6Q8W - chains K and N of the 16 polymer chains in the assembly; structure by X-ray diffraction, 3.40 A resolution.

== Chain K ==
Molecule: NADH-quinone oxidoreductase subunit 11
Source organism: Thermus thermophilus (strain HB8 / ATCC 27634 / DSM 579)
Notes: EC 1.6.5.11
UniProtKB: Q56226 (NQO11_THET8); residues 1-95 here = UniProt positions 1-95
Amino-acid sequence (95 residues; each row starts with the number of its first residue):
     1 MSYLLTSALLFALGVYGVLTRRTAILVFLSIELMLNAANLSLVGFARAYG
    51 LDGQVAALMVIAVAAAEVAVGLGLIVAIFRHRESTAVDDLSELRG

== Chain N ==
Molecule: NADH-quinone oxidoreductase subunit 14
Source organism: Thermus thermophilus (strain HB8 / ATCC 27634 / DSM 579)
Notes: EC 1.6.5.11
UniProtKB: Q56229 (NQO14_THET8); residue numbers follow UniProt; this construct covers 1-427
Amino-acid sequence (427 residues; row label = number of the first residue in the row):
     1 MTLAILAVFSVALTLLGFVLPPQGVKRATLLGLALALASLLLTWGKPFAF
    51 GPYAVDGVSQVFTLLALLGALWTVGLVRSGRFEFYLLVLYAALGMHLLAS
   101 TRHLLLMLVALEALSLPLYALATWRRGQGLEAALKYFLLGALAAAFFLYG
   151 AALFYGATGSLVLGAPGEGPLYALALGLLLVGLGFKAALAPFHFWTPDVY
   201 QGSPTPVVLFMATSVKAAAFAALLRVAAPPEALALLVALSVVVGNLAALA
   251 QKEAKRLLAYSSIAHAGYMALALYTGNAQALGFYLLTYVLATGLAFAVLS
   301 QISPDRVPLEALRGLYRKDPLLGLAFLVAMLSLLGLPPLAGFWGKYLAFA
   351 EAARAGAWGVLVLALVTSAVSAYYYLGLGLAVFARPEETPFRPGPPWARA
   401 AVVAAGVLLLALGLLPGLVLPALAAGG

== How chain K and chain N interact ==
Pairs across the interface (54; chain K residue first):
  L4(K) - Y149(N)
  S7(K) - Y149(N)  hydrogen bond
  A8(K) - Y149(N)  hydrogen bond (backbone-side chain)
  F11(K) - A145(N)
  F11(K) - Y149(N)  hydrophobic
  V27(K) - L138(N)  hydrophobic
  F28(K) - F137(N)  hydrophobic
  I31(K) - A141(N)  hydrophobic
  I31(K) - L142(N)
  M34(K) - A145(N)  hydrophobic
  L35(K) - A145(N)  hydrophobic
  A38(K) - L148(N)  hydrophobic
  A38(K) - Y149(N)  hydrophobic
  S41(K) - Y149(N)
  L42(K) - A152(N)  hydrophobic
  F45(K) - A152(N)
  F45(K) - L153(N)  hydrophobic
  F45(K) - Y155(N)
  F45(K) - G156(N)
  A46(K) - Y155(N)  hydrophobic
  Y49(K) - Y155(N)  hydrogen bond (backbone-side chain)
  Y49(K) - G156(N)  hydrogen bond (side chain-backbone)
  Y49(K) - G159(N)
  G50(K) - Y155(N)
  L51(K) - Y155(N)
  D52(K) - Y155(N)  hydrogen bond (backbone-side chain)
  G53(K) - Y155(N)
  A56(K) - L105(N)
  M59(K) - L105(N)  hydrophobic
  V60(K) - L148(N)  hydrophobic
  V63(K) - L108(N)  hydrophobic
  V63(K) - E112(N)
  E67(K) - E112(N)
  E67(K) - F137(N)
  E67(K) - A141(N)
  V70(K) - L116(N)  hydrophobic
  G71(K) - F137(N)
  L74(K) - A133(N)
  L74(K) - F137(N)  hydrophobic
  I78(K) - L130(N)
  I78(K) - L134(N)  hydrophobic
  F79(K) - L134(N)  hydrophobic
  V87(K) - L134(N)  hydrophobic
  L90(K) - E131(N)
  E92(K) - R126(N)  salt bridge
  E92(K) - Q128(N)
  E92(K) - E131(N)  hydrogen bond (backbone-side chain)
  L93(K) - E131(N)  hydrogen bond (backbone-side chain)
  L93(K) - D198(N)
  L93(K) - Q201(N)
  L93(K) - R306(N)
  R94(K) - R256(N)  hydrogen bond (backbone-side chain)
  G95(K) - Q251(N)  hydrogen bond (backbone-side chain)
  G95(K) - R256(N)
Also at the interface, not in a pair above, chain K (40 interface residues in all): V18, A37, A66, A77, S91
Also at the interface, not in a pair above, chain N (32 interface residues in all): K135, F146, A157, T158, L161

== Summary ==
40 residues of chain K face 32 of chain N across their interface, with 9 hydrogen bonds and 1 salt bridge.
Polar contacts include E92(K)-R126(N), S7(K)-Y149(N) and A8(K)-Y149(N).
Here chain K is NADH-quinone oxidoreductase subunit 11 and chain N is NADH-quinone oxidoreductase subunit 14,
both from Thermus thermophilus (strain HB8 / ATCC 27634 / DSM 579). Entry 6Q8W (Respiratory complex I from
Thermus thermophilus with bound Aureothin) was determined by X-ray diffraction together with 6I0D, 6I1P, 6Q8O,
6Q8X, 6Y11, 6ZIY and 3 further entries from the same study.
